6N0G - chains B and HA of the 57 polymer chains in the assembly; structure by electron microscopy, 3.60 A resolution.

== Chain B ==
Protein: Microcompartments protein
Organism: Haliangium ochraceum (strain DSM 14365 / JCM 11303 / SMP-2)
Reference sequence: D0LHE3 (D0LHE3_HALO1); residues 1-205 here = UniProt positions 1-205
Chain sequence (205 residues; row label = number of the first residue in the row):
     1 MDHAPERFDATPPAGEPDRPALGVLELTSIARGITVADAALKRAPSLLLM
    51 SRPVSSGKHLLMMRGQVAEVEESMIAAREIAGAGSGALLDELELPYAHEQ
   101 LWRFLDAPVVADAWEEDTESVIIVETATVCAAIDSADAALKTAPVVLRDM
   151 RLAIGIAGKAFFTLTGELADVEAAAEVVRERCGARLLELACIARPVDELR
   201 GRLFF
Not modelled in the structure: 1-4, 83-85
Swiss-Prot annotation at these positions:
  - site: Arg52 (Gating residue)
  - mutagenesis: Ser55 (S55C: Binds a 4Fe-4S cluster, exposed on the concave face)

== Chain HA ==
Protein: Microcompartments protein
Organism: Haliangium ochraceum (strain DSM 14365 / JCM 11303 / SMP-2)
Reference sequence: D0LID5 (D0LID5_HALO1); numbering as in UniProt (aligned over 1-99)
Chain sequence (99 residues; each row starts with the number of its first residue):
     1 MADALGMIEVRGFVGMVEAADAMVKAAKVELIGYEKTGGGYVTAVVRGDV
    51 AAVKAATEAGQRAAERVGEVVAVHVIPRPHVNVDAALPLGRTPGMDKSA
Not modelled in the structure: 1, 94-99
Swiss-Prot annotation at these positions:
  - mutagenesis: Lys28 (K28A: Forms larger hexamer patches, increases hexamer stacking), Arg78 (R78A: Forms smaller hexamer patches)

== Chain B / chain HA interface ==
Pairs across the interface (6):
  Thr142(B) - Pro77(HA)
  Thr142(B) - Arg78(HA)
  Ala169(B) - Val50(HA)
  Ala169(B) - Ala51(HA)  hydrophobic
  Asp170(B) - Val50(HA)
  Ala173(B) - Pro77(HA)  hydrophobic
Also at the interface, not in a pair above, chain B (6 interface residues in all): Ala143, Pro144

== Summary ==
6 residues of chain B and 4 residues of chain HA are in contact. From UniProt: one mutagenesis site on chain
B; 2 mutagenesis sites on chain HA.
Here chain B is Microcompartments protein and chain HA is Microcompartments protein, both from Haliangium
ochraceum (strain DSM 14365 / JCM 11303 / SMP-2). Entry 6N0G (Cryo-EM structure of the HO BMC shell: subregion
classified for BMC-T: TS-TDTDTD) was determined by electron microscopy, deposited together with 6MZU, 6MZV,
6MZX, 6MZY, 6N06, 6N07, 6N09 and 6N0F.
